PDB entry 7ZMP | X-ray diffraction, 3.63 A resolution | chains A and C

# Chain A
Name: ATP-dependent DNA helicase Q5
Source organism: Homo sapiens
Notes: EC 3.6.4.12
UniProtKB: O94762 (RECQ5_HUMAN); residue numbers follow UniProt; this construct covers 11-453
Amino-acid sequence (445 residues; numbered 9 to 453; the number before each row is that of its first residue):
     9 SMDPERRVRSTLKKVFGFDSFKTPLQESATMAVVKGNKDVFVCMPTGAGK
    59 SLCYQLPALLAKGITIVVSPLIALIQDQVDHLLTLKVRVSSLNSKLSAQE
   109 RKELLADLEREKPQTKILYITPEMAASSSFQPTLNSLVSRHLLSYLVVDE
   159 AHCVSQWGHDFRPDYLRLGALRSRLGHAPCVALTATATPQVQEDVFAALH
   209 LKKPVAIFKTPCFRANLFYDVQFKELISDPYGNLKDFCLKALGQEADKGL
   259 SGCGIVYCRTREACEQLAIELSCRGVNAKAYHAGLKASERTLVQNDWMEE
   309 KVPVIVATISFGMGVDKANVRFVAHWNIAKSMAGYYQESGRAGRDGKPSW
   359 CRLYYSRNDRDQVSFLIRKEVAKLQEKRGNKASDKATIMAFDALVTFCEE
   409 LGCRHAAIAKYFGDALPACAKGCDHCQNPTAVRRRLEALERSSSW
Not modelled in the structure: 9-11, 27
Sequence notes: expression tag (9-10)
Bound ions: Zn2+: Cys411, Cys427, Cys431

# Chain C
Name: Gluebody G3-055
Source organism: Lama glama
Amino-acid sequence (127 residues; row label = number of the first residue in the row; numbers below 1 keep their minus sign (Ser-2 is residue -2)):
    -2 SMAQVQLVENGGGNVQAGGSLRLSCAASGSIFSINRMTWYRQAPGKEREW
    48 VAAITSGGSTNYADSVKGRFTISRDSAKGTVYLQMNSLKPEDTAVYYCEA
    98 YGTYTLAPTGEGEYDDYWGQGTQVTVS
Not modelled in the structure: -2 to 0
Disulfide bonds: Cys22-Cys95

# How chain A and chain C interact
Residue-residue contacts (34; chain A residue first):
  Leu33(A) - Thr106(C)
  Leu33(A) - Gly107(C)
  Ser36(A) - Glu108(C)
  Lys46(A) - Glu110(C)  salt bridge
  Gln200(A) - Tyr101(C)  hydrogen bond
  Glu201(A) - Tyr111(C)
  Lys211(A) - Tyr98(C)  hydrogen bond
  Lys211(A) - Tyr111(C)
  Lys211(A) - Asp112(C)
  Lys211(A) - Asp113(C)
  Pro212(A) - Glu110(C)
  Pro212(A) - Tyr111(C)
  Pro212(A) - Asp112(C)
  Val213(A) - Glu110(C)
  Val213(A) - Tyr111(C)  hydrogen bond (backbone-backbone)
  Ala214(A) - Gly109(C)
  Ile215(A) - Tyr101(C)  hydrophobic
  Ile215(A) - Gly107(C)
  Ile215(A) - Glu108(C)
  Ile215(A) - Gly109(C)  hydrogen bond (backbone-backbone)
  Ile215(A) - Glu110(C)
  Phe216(A) - Gly107(C)
  Phe216(A) - Glu108(C)
  Lys217(A) - Tyr101(C)
  Lys217(A) - Gly107(C)  hydrogen bond (backbone-backbone)
  Pro219(A) - Pro105(C)
  Pro219(A) - Gly107(C)
  Gly421(A) - Phe29(C)
  Gly421(A) - Tyr101(C)  hydrogen bond (backbone-side chain)
  Gly421(A) - Leu103(C)
  Asp422(A) - Phe29(C)
  Ala423(A) - Leu103(C)
  Ala423(A) - Ala104(C)
  Ala423(A) - Pro105(C)
Other interface residues (no listed pair), chain A (19 interface residues in all): Pro197, Phe204, Lys418
Other interface residues (no listed pair), chain C (15 interface residues in all): Asn32

# Overview
19 residues of chain A and 15 residues of chain C are in contact, with 6 hydrogen bonds and 1 salt bridge.
Polar contacts include Lys46(A)-Glu110(C), Gln200(A)-Tyr101(C) and Lys211(A)-Tyr98(C). Cys411(A), Cys427(A)
and Cys431(A) coordinate Zn2+.
Chain A is ATP-dependent DNA helicase Q5 (Homo sapiens) and chain C is Gluebody G3-055 (Lama glama); the
structure, Crystal structure of human RECQL5 helicase APO form in complex with engineered nanobody (Gluebody)
G3-055, was determined by X-ray diffraction.
